PDB entry 7A3Q | X-ray diffraction, 2.70 A resolution | chains B and H of the 6 polymer chains in the assembly

Chain B:
Name: Envelope protein E
From: Dengue virus 4
Reference sequence: S5S2D1 (S5S2D1_9FLAV); residues 1-395 here correspond to UniProt positions 28-422 (UniProt number = residue number + 27)
Amino-acid sequence (395 residues; row label = number of the first residue in the row):
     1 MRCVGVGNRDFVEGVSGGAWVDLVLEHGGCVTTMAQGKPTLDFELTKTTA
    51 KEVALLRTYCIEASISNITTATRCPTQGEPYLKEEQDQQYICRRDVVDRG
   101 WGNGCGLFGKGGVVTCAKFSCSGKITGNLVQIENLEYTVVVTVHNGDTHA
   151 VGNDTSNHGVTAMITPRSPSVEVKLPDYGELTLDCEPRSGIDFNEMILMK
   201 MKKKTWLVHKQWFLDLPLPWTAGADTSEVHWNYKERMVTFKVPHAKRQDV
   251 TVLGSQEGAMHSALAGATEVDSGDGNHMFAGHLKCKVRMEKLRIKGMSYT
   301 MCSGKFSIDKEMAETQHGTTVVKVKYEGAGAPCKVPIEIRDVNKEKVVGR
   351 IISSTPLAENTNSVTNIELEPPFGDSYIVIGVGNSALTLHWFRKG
Disordered / not traced: 17-20, 146-157, 224-227, 244-247, 272-276
Disulfides: Cys3-Cys30, Cys60-Cys121, Cys74-Cys105, Cys92-Cys116, Cys185-Cys285, Cys302-Cys333
Covalently attached groups: N-acetylglucosamine (NAG) linked to Asn67
From the paper describing this entry:
  - post-translational modification sites: Asn67

Chain H:
Name: Single Chain Variable Fragment
From: Homo sapiens
Amino-acid sequence (144 residues; row label = number of the first residue in the row; a row labelled like 82A-82C holds insertion residues (82A, then the next letters in order); numbers below 1 keep their minus sign (Met-1 is residue -1)):
    -1 MAEVQLVESGAEVKKPGASVKVSCKASGYTFTSYAMHWVRQAPGQRLEWM
    49 GWIN
   52A A
    53 GNGNTKYSQKFQDRVTITRDTSASTAYMEL
82A-82C SSL
    83 RSEDTAIYYCARDKVDDY
100A-100K GDYWFPTLWYF
   101 DYWGQGTLVTVSSGTGGSGGGGSGGGG
Disordered / not traced: -1 to 0, 113-127
Disulfides: Cys22-Cys92
Residues lining bound ligands: 3CX ((2S)-3-(cyclohexylamino)-2-hydroxypropane-1-sulfonic acid): Gly42, Gln43, Arg44

Chain B / chain H interface:
Pairs across the interface (8; chain B residue first):
  Arg2(B) - Asp99(H)  salt bridge
  His27(B) - Tyr100(H)
  Gly28(B) - Tyr100(H)  hydrogen bond (backbone-side chain)
  Glu44(B) - Tyr100(H)  hydrogen bond
  Thr46(B) - Asp99(H)
  Lys203(B) - Asn56(H)  hydrogen bond
  Asp271(B) - Asp100B(H)
  Met278(B) - Tyr100(H)  hydrophobic
Other interface residues (no listed pair), chain B (9 interface residues in all): Leu45

In short:
The interface between chain B and chain H involves 9 residues on one side and 4 on the other, with 3 hydrogen
bonds and 1 salt bridge. Polar contacts include Arg2(B)-Asp99(H), Gly28(B)-Tyr100(H) and Glu44(B)-Tyr100(H).
Chain H binds compound 3CX. Covalently linked N-acetylglucosamine: at Asn67(B). From the paper: a modification
site at Asn67(B).
Chain B is Envelope protein E (Dengue virus 4) and chain H is Single Chain Variable Fragment (Homo sapiens);
the structure, Crystal structure of dengue 4 virus envelope glycoprotein in complex with the scFv fragment of
the ..., was determined by X-ray diffraction (same publication as 7A3N, 7A3O, 7A3P and 7A3U).
